9MHH - chains A and D of the 5 polymer chains in the assembly; structure by electron microscopy, 4.50 A resolution (low resolution: residue-level contacts below are approximate; hydrogen-bond / salt-bridge calls are withheld).

Chain A:
Molecule: Phosphoinositide 3-kinase regulatory subunit 4
From: Homo sapiens
Notes: EC 2.7.11.1
UniProt: Q99570 (PI3R4_HUMAN); residue numbers follow UniProt; this construct covers 2-1358
Sequence (1409 residues; row label = number of the first residue in the row):
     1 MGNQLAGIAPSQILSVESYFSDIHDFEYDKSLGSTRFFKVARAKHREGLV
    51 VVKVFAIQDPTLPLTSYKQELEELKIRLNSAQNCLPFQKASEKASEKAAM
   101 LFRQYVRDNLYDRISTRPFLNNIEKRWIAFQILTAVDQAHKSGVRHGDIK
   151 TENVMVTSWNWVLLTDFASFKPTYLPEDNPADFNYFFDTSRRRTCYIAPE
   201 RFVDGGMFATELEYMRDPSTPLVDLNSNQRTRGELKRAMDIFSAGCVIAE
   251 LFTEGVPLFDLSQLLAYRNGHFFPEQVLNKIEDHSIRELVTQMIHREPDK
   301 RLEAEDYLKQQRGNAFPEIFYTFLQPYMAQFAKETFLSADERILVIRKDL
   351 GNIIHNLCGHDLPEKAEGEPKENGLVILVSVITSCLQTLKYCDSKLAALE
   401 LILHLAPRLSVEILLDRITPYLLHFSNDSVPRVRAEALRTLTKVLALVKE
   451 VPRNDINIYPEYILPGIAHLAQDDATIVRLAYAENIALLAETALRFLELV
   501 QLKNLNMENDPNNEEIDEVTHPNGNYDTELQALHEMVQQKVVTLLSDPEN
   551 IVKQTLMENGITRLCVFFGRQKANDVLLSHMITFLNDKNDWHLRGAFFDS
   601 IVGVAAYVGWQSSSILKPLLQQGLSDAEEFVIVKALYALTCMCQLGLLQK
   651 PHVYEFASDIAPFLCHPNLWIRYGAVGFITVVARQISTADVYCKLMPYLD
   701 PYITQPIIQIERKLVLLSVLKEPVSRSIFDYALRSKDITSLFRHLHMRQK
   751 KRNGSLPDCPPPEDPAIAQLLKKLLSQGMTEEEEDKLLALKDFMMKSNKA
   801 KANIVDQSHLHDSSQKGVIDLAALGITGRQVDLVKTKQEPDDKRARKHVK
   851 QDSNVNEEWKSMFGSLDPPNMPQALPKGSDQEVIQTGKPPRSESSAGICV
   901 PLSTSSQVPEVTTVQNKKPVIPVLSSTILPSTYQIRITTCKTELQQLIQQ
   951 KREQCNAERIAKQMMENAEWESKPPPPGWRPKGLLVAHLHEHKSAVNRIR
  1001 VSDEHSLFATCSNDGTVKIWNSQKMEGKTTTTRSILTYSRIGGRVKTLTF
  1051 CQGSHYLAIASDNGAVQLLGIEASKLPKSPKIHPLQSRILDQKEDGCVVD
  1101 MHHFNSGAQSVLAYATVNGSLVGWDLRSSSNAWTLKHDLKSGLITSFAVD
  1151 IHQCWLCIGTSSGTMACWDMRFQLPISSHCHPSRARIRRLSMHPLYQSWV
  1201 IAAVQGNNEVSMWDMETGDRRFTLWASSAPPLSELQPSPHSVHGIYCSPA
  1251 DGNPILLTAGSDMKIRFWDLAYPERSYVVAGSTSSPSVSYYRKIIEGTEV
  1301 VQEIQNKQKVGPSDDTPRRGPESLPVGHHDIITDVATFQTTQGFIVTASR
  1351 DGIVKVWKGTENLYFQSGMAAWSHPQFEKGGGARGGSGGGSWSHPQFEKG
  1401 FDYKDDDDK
Disordered / not traced: 1-15, 210-228, 362-369, 511-523, 809-813, 836-937, 1310-1314, 1359-1409
Differences from the reference sequence: initiating methionine (1); expression tag (1359-1409)
Small-molecule neighbours: GTP (guanosine-5'-triphosphate): Leu-32, Tyr-105, Val-106, Arg-107, Asp-108, Asn-109, Asp-148, Glu-152, Asn-153, Asp-166
Swiss-Prot annotation at these positions:
  - active site: Asp-148 (Proton acceptor)
  - binding site (ATP): Leu-32 to Val-40, Lys-53
  - modified residue: Ser-808 (Phosphoserine), Ser-813 (Phosphoserine), Ser-853 (Phosphoserine), Ser-865 (Phosphoserine), Thr-1316 (Phosphothreonine)
  - lipidation: Gly-2 (N-myristoyl glycine)

Chain D:
Molecule: Beclin-1
From: Homo sapiens
UniProt: Q14457 (BECN1_HUMAN); residue numbers follow UniProt; this construct covers 1-450
Sequence (450 residues; row label = number of the first residue in the row):
     1 MEGSKTSNNSTMQVSFVCQRCSQPLKLDTSFKILDRVTIQELTAPLLTTA
    51 QAKPGETQEEETNSGEEPFIETPRQDGVSRRFIPPARMMSTESANSFTLI
   101 GEASDGGTMENLSRRLKVTGDLFDIMSGQTDVDHPLCEECTDTLLDQLDT
   151 QLNVTENECQNYKRCLEILEQMNEDDSEQLQMELKELALEEERLIQELED
   201 VEKNRKIVAENLEKVQAEAERLDQEEAQYQREYSEFKRQQLELDDELKSV
   251 ENQMRYAQTQLDKLKKTNVFNATFHIWHSGQFGTINNFRLGRLPSVPVEW
   301 NEINAAWGQTVLLLHALANKMGLKFQRYRLVPYGNHSYLESLTDKSKELP
   351 LYCSGGLRFFWDNKFDHAMVAFLDCVQQFKEEVEKGETRFCLPYRMDVEK
   401 GKIEDTGGSGGSYSIKTQFNSEEQWTKALKFMLTNLKWGLAWVSSQFYNK
Disordered / not traced: 1-137
Swiss-Prot annotation at these positions:
  - region: Trp-425 to Lys-450 (Required for membrane-association)
  - motif: Thr-108 to Ser-127 (BH3)
  - modified residue: Met-1 (N-acetylmethionine), Ser-15 (Phosphoserine), Ser-30 (Phosphoserine), Ser-90 (Phosphoserine), Ser-93 (Phosphoserine), Ser-96 (Phosphoserine), Thr-119 (Phosphothreonine)
  - cross-link (Glycyl lysine isopeptide (Lys-Gly)): Lys-402 (interchain with G-Cter in ubiquitin), Lys-437 (interchain with G-Cter in ubiquitin)

Chain A / chain D interface:
Residue-residue contacts - 4 pairs, chain A then chain D:
  Asp-1315(A) / His-278(D)
  Arg-1318(A) / Asn-286(D)
  Arg-1318(A) / Asn-287(D)
  His-1329(A) / Asn-252(D)
Interface residues without a listed pair, chain A (5 interface residues in all): Arg-1319, Gly-1320

In short:
5 residues of chain A face 4 of chain D across their interface. Chain A binds GTP. Curated annotation
(UniProt) lists active-site residue Asp-148(A) and 10 ATP-binding residues on chain A.
Chain A is Phosphoinositide 3-kinase regulatory subunit 4 and chain D is Beclin-1, both from Homo sapiens; the
structure, PI3KC3-C1 in complex with RAB1A. VPS34 kinase domain active conformation, was determined by
electron microscopy together with 9MHF and 9MHG from the same study.
